9ICB - chains T and A of the 3 polymer chains in the assembly; structure by X-ray diffraction, 3.20 A resolution.

Chain T:
Molecule: 8-nt DNA strand
Sequence (8 nucleotides; each row starts with the number of its first residue):
     1 CATTAGAA

Chain A:
Protein: Protein (DNA polymerase beta (e.c.2.7.7.7))
Organism: Homo sapiens
UniProtKB: P06746 (DPOB_HUMAN); residues 2-335 here correspond to UniProt positions 1-334 (UniProt number = residue number - 1)
Sequence (335 residues; each row starts with the number of its first residue):
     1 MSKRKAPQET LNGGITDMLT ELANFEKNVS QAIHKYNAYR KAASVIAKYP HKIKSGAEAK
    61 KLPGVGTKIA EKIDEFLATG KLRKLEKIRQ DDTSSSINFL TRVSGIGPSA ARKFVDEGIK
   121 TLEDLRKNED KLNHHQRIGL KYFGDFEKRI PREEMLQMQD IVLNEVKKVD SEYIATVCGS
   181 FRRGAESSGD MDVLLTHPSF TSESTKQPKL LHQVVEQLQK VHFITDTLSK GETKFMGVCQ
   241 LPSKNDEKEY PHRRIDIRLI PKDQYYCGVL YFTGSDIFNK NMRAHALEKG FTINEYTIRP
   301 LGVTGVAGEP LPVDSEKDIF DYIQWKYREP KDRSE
Disordered / not traced: 1-8
Bound ions: Na+ site 1 near Leu62 (its only coordinating residue here); Na+ site 2: Thr101, Val103, Ile106 (shared with 1 residue of chain P); Co2+: Asp190 (together with 2'-deoxyadenosine 5'-triphosphate)
Small-molecule neighbours: 2'-deoxyadenosine 5'-triphosphate: Arg149, Gly179, Ser180, Arg183, Ser188, Gly189, Asp190, Asp192, Tyr271, Phe272, Thr273, Gly274, Asp276
Swiss-Prot annotation at these positions:
  - binding site (K(+)): Lys61
  - binding site (Na(+)): Lys61

How chain T and chain A interact:
Pairs across the interface (12; chain T residue first):
  DC1(T) with Glu295(A), phosphate contact
  DA2(T) with Tyr296(A), sugar contact
  DT3(T) with Thr233(A), phosphate contact; Lys234(A), phosphate contact
  DT4(T) with Ser229(A), phosphate contact; Lys230(A), phosphate contact; Gly231(A), phosphate contact; Glu232(A), hydrogen bond to the phosphate; Thr233(A), hydrogen bond to the phosphate; Lys234(A), hydrogen bond to the phosphate
  DA5(T) with Ser229(A), sugar contact; Lys230(A), phosphate contact
Interface residues without a listed pair, chain T (6 interface residues in all): DG6
Interface residues without a listed pair, chain A (9 interface residues in all): Asn133

Summary:
6 residues of chain T and 9 residues of chain A are in contact; the contacts include 3 hydrogen bonds. Polar
pairs include DT4(T)-Glu232(A), DT4(T)-Thr233(A) and DT4(T)-Lys234(A). Ligands of chain A: 2'-deoxyadenosine
5'-triphosphate.
Here chain T is an 8-nt DNA strand and chain A is Protein (DNA polymerase beta (e.c.2.7.7.7)) (Homo sapiens).
Entry 9ICB (DNA polymerase beta (e.c.2.7.7.7)/DNA complex + 2'-deoxyadenosine-5'-triphosphate, soaked in the
presence of datp and COCL2) was determined by X-ray diffraction together with 1ZQA, 1ZQB, 1ZQC, 1ZQD, 1ZQE,
1ZQG and 28 further entries from the same study.
